PDB entry 4XUJ | X-ray diffraction, 3.18 A resolution | chains E and J of the 10 polymer chains in the assembly

Chain E:
Name: Histone H3.2
Source organism: Xenopus laevis
UniProtKB: P84233 (H32_XENLA); residues 1-135 here correspond to UniProt positions 2-136 (UniProt number = residue number + 1)
Sequence (135 residues; row label = number of the first residue in the row):
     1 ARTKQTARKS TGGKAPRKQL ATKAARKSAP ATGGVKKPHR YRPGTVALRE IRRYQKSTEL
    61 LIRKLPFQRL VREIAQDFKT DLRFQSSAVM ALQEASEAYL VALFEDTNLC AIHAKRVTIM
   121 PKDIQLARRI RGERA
Not modelled in the structure: 1-37, 135
Sequence notes: variant Ala102 (Gly103 in P84233)
Bound ions: Mg2+: Asp77 (shared with 1 residue of chain D)
UniProt features mapped onto this chain:
  - modified residue: Arg2 (Asymmetric dimethylarginine), Thr3 (Phosphothreonine), Lys4 (Allysine), Gln5 (5-glutamyl dopamine), Thr6 (Phosphothreonine), Arg8 (Citrulline), Lys9 (N6,N6,N6-trimethyllysine), Ser10 (ADP-ribosylserine), Thr11 (Phosphothreonine), Lys14 (N6-(2-hydroxyisobutyryl)lysine), Arg17 (Asymmetric dimethylarginine), Lys18 (N6-(2-hydroxyisobutyryl)lysine), Lys23 (N6-(2-hydroxyisobutyryl)lysine), Arg26 (Citrulline), Lys27 (N6,N6,N6-trimethyllysine), Ser28 (ADP-ribosylserine), Lys36 (N6,N6,N6-trimethyllysine), Lys37 (N6-methyllysine), Tyr41 (Phosphotyrosine), Lys56 (N6,N6,N6-trimethyllysine) and 8 more in UniProt
  - lipidation: Cys110 (S-palmitoyl cysteine)

Chain J:
Molecule: 145-nt DNA strand
Sequence (145 nucleotides; row label = number of the first residue in the row; numbers below 1 keep their minus sign (DA-72 is residue -72)):
   -72 ATCAATATCC ACCTGCAGAT ACTACCAAAA GTGTATTTGG AAACTGCTCC ATCAAAAGGC
   -12 ATGTTCAGCT GATTCAGCTG AACATGCCTT TTGATGGAGC AGTTTCCAAA TACACTTTTG
    48 GTAGTATCTG CAGGTGGATA TTGAT

Interface between chain E and chain J:
Pairs across the interface (25):
  Arg40(E) - DG70(J)  sugar contact
  Tyr41(E) - DT69(J)  phosphate contact
  Tyr41(E) - DG70(J)  phosphate contact
  Arg42(E) - DG-5(J)  salt bridge to the phosphate
  Arg42(E) - DG70(J)  hydrogen bond to the phosphate
  Pro43(E) - DA-6(J)  phosphate contact
  Pro43(E) - DG-5(J)  sugar contact
  Thr45(E) - DT69(J)  phosphate contact
  Thr45(E) - DG70(J)  hydrogen bond to the phosphate
  Arg63(E) - DG-14(J)  phosphate contact
  Arg63(E) - DC-13(J)  salt bridge to the phosphate
  Arg72(E) - DA-22(J)  salt bridge to the phosphate
  Arg83(E) - DC-23(J)  hydrogen bond to the phosphate
  Arg83(E) - DA-22(J)  phosphate contact
  Phe84(E) - DC-23(J)  sugar contact
  Phe84(E) - DA-22(J)  hydrogen bond to the phosphate
  Gln85(E) - DC-23(J)  phosphate contact
  Ser86(E) - DC-23(J)  hydrogen bond to the phosphate
  Arg116(E) - DT-3(J)  phosphate contact
  Arg116(E) - DG-2(J)  phosphate contact
  Val117(E) - DC-4(J)  phosphate contact
  Val117(E) - DT-3(J)  hydrogen bond to the phosphate
  Thr118(E) - DC-4(J)  hydrogen bond to the phosphate
  Thr118(E) - DT-3(J)  hydrogen bond to the phosphate
  Met120(E) - DG-2(J)  phosphate contact
Interface residues without a listed pair, chain E (17 interface residues in all): His39, Lys115
Interface residues without a listed pair, chain J (13 interface residues in all): DT-8, DA71

Summary:
Chain E and chain J form an interface of 17 and 13 residues respectively; the contacts include 8 hydrogen
bonds and 3 salt bridges. Polar contacts include Arg42(E)-DG70(J), Thr45(E)-DG70(J) and Arg83(E)-DC-23(J).
Here chain E is Histone H3.2 (Xenopus laevis) and chain J is a 145-nt DNA strand. Entry 4XUJ (Nucleosome core
particle containing adducts from treatment with a thiomorpholine-substituted
[(eta-6-p-cymene)Ru(3-hydroxy-2-pyridone)Cl] compound) was determined by X-ray diffraction.
